9GEL - chains K and T of the 8 polymer chains in the assembly; structure by electron microscopy, 4.86 A resolution (low resolution: residue-level contacts below are approximate; hydrogen-bond / salt-bridge calls are withheld).

== Chain K ==
Molecule: Hexasomal DNA Strand 1
Sequence (152 nucleotides; numbered -70 to 81; the number before each row is that of its first residue; numbers below 1 keep their minus sign (DC-70 is residue -70)):
   -70 CAATATCCCGAGTACATGCACAGGATGTATATATCTGACACGTGCCTGGA
   -20 GACTAGGGAGTAATCCCCTTGGCGGTTAAAACGCGGGGGACAGCGCGTAC
    30 GTGCGTTTAAGCGGTGCTAGAGCTGTCTACGACCAATTGAGCGGCCTCGG
    80 CA
Not modelled in the structure: -70 to -41, 73-81

== Chain T ==
Name: Histone H2B type 2-E
Organism: Homo sapiens
Reference sequence: Q16778 (H2B2E_HUMAN); residues 1-125 here correspond to UniProt positions 2-126 (UniProt number = residue number + 1)
Amino-acid sequence (125 residues; row label = number of the first residue in the row):
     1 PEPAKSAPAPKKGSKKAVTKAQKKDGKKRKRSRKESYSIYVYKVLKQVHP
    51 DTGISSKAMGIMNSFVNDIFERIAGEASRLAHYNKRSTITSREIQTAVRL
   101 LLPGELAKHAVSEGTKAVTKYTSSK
Not modelled in the structure: 1-31, 124-125
UniProt features mapped onto this chain:
  - modified residue: Pro1 (N-acetylproline), Glu2 (ADP-ribosyl glutamic acid), Lys5 (N6-(2-hydroxyisobutyryl)lysine), Ser6 (ADP-ribosylserine), Lys11 (N6-(beta-hydroxybutyryl)lysine), Lys12 (N6-(2-hydroxyisobutyryl)lysine), Ser14 (Phosphoserine), Lys15 (N6-acetyllysine), Lys16 (N6-(beta-hydroxybutyryl)lysine), Lys20 (N6-(2-hydroxyisobutyryl)lysine), Lys23 (N6-(2-hydroxyisobutyryl)lysine), Lys24 (N6-(2-hydroxyisobutyryl)lysine), Lys34 (N6-(2-hydroxyisobutyryl)lysine), Glu35 (PolyADP-ribosyl glutamic acid), Ser36 (Phosphoserine), Lys43 (N6-(2-hydroxyisobutyryl)lysine), Lys46 (N6-(2-hydroxyisobutyryl)lysine), Lys57 (N6,N6-dimethyllysine), Arg79 (Dimethylated arginine), Lys85 (N6,N6,N6-trimethyllysine) and 6 more in UniProt
  - glycosylation: Ser112 (O-linked (GlcNAc) serine)
  - cross-link (Glycyl lysine isopeptide (Lys-Gly)): Lys5 (interchain with G-Cter in SUMO2), Lys20 (interchain with G-Cter in SUMO2), Lys34 (interchain with G-Cter in ubiquitin), Lys120 (interchain with G-Cter in ubiquitin)

== How chain K and chain T interact ==
Pairs across the interface (6; chain K residue first):
  DT47(K) with Ile39(T); Tyr40(T)
  DA48(K) with Arg33(T); Glu35(T); Ser36(T)
  DG49(K) with Lys34(T)
Interface residues without a listed pair, chain K (4 interface residues in all): DC46

== In short ==
4 residues of chain K face 6 of chain T across their interface.
Here chain K is Hexasomal DNA Strand 1 and chain T is Histone H2B type 2-E (Homo sapiens). Entry 9GEL (CryoEM
structure of the human INO80-Hexasome complex) was determined by electron microscopy.
